PDB entry 4B95 | X-ray diffraction, 2.80 A resolution | chains B and C of the 3 polymer chains in the assembly

# Chain B
Molecule: Transcription elongation factor B polypeptide 1
From: Homo sapiens
UniProt: Q15369 (ELOC_HUMAN); residue numbers follow UniProt; this construct covers 18-112
Sequence (97 residues; each row starts with the number of its first residue):
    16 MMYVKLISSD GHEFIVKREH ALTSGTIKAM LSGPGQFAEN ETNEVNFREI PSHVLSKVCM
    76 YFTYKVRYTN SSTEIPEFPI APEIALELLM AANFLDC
Unresolved in the structure: 16, 48-56
Construct notes: expression tag (16-17)

# Chain C
Molecule: Von hippel-lindau disease tumor suppressor
From: Homo sapiens
UniProt: P40337 (VHL_HUMAN); residues 54-213 here = UniProt positions 54-213
Sequence (162 residues; each row starts with the number of its first residue):
    52 GSMEAGRPRP VLRSVNSREP SQVIFCNRSP RVVLPVWLNF DGEPQPYPTL PPGTGRRIHS
   112 YRGHLWLFRD AGTHDGLLVN QTELFVPSLN VDGQPIFANI TLPVYTLKER CLQVVRSLVK
   172 PENYRRLDIV RSLYEDLEDH PNVQKDLERL TQERIAHQRM GD
Unresolved in the structure: 52-61, 139-146, 204-213
Construct notes: expression tag (52-53)
Curated features (UniProtKB/Swiss-Prot):
  - region: Thr157 to Val166 (Interaction with Elongin BC complex)
  - natural variant: Leu63 (L63P: In PCC), Arg64 (R64P: In PCC), Ser65 (S65A: In PCC; S65L: In VHLD; S65W: In VHLD), Val66 to Gln73 (deletion: In VHLD), Ser68 (S68W: In PCC and VHLD), Glu70 (E70K: In VHLD), Val74 (V74G: In VHLD), Ile75 (deletion: In VHLD), Phe76 (F76I: In VHLD; F76L: In VHLD; F76S: In VHLD; deletion: In VHLD), Asn78 (N78H: In VHLD; N78S: In VHLD; N78T: In VHLD), Arg79 (R79P: In VHLD), Ser80 (S80I: In VHLD; S80N: In PCC and VHLD; S80R: In VHLD), 64 further natural variant entries in UniProt
  - mutagenesis: Tyr98 (Y98N: No interaction with HIF1A. No HIF1A degradation)
Small-molecule neighbours: UCK ((2S,4R)-1-(2-chlorophenyl)carbonyl-N-[(4-chlorophenyl)methyl]-4-oxidanyl-pyrrolidine-2-carboxamide): Trp88, Phe91, Gln96, Tyr98, Pro99, Arg107, Ile109, His110, Ser111, Tyr112, His115, Trp117
Reported in the primary citation:
  - binding site for UCK: Trp88, Tyr98, His110, Ser111, His115

# Chain B / chain C interface
Residue-residue contacts (39):
  Tyr76(B) - Tyr156(C)  hydrogen bond (side chain-backbone)
  Tyr76(B) - Thr157(C)
  Tyr76(B) - Leu158(C)  hydrogen bond (side chain-backbone)
  Tyr79(B) - Val155(C)  hydrophobic
  Lys80(B) - Val155(C)
  Tyr83(B) - Val155(C)
  Thr84(B) - Val155(C)
  Ser86(B) - Gln132(C)  hydrogen bond (backbone-side chain)
  Ser87(B) - Gln132(C)  hydrogen bond (backbone-side chain)
  Thr88(B) - Thr152(C)
  Glu89(B) - Arg79(C)
  Ile90(B) - Leu153(C)
  Glu92(B) - Pro81(C)
  Glu92(B) - Arg82(C)  salt bridge
  Glu92(B) - Leu153(C)
  Glu92(B) - Arg161(C)  salt bridge
  Phe93(B) - Leu158(C)  hydrophobic
  Phe93(B) - Arg161(C)  hydrogen bond (backbone-side chain)
  Ile95(B) - Arg161(C)
  Ile95(B) - Cys162(C)  hydrophobic
  Pro97(B) - Leu169(C)  hydrophobic
  Ala100(B) - Val165(C)  hydrophobic
  Leu101(B) - Leu178(C)  hydrophobic
  Leu101(B) - Ile180(C)  hydrophobic
  Leu103(B) - Leu158(C)  hydrophobic
  Leu103(B) - Cys162(C)  hydrophobic
  Leu104(B) - Lys159(C)
  Leu104(B) - Cys162(C)
  Leu104(B) - Leu163(C)  hydrophobic
  Leu104(B) - Leu184(C)  hydrophobic
  Met105(B) - Ile180(C)  hydrophobic
  Ala107(B) - Leu158(C)
  Ala107(B) - Lys159(C)
  Asn108(B) - Lys159(C)  hydrogen bond
  Asn108(B) - Ser183(C)
  Asn108(B) - Leu184(C)
  Cys112(B) - Thr157(C)
  Cys112(B) - Leu158(C)  hydrogen bond (backbone-backbone)
  Cys112(B) - Lys159(C)  hydrogen bond (backbone-backbone)
Interface residues without a listed pair, chain B (25 interface residues in all): Val73, Asn85, Pro91
Interface residues without a listed pair, chain C (24 interface residues in all): Ser80, Pro154, Val166, Asp187

# Overview
25 residues of chain B and 24 residues of chain C are in contact, with 8 hydrogen bonds and 2 salt bridges.
Among the polar pairs are Glu92(B)-Arg82(C), Glu92(B)-Arg161(C) and Tyr76(B)-Tyr156(C). Ligands of chain C:
compound UCK. From the paper: a binding site for UCK at Trp88(C), Tyr98(C) and His110(C) among others.
Chain B is Transcription elongation factor B polypeptide 1 and chain C is Von hippel-lindau disease tumor
suppressor, both from Homo sapiens; the structure, pVHL-EloB-EloB-EloC
complex_(2S,4R)-1-(2-chlorophenyl)carbonyl-N-[(4-chlorophenyl)methyl]-4-oxidanyl-pyrrolidine-2-carboxamide
bound, was determined by X-ray diffraction, deposited together with 4B9K.
